Entry 7L8W (electron microscopy, 4.10 A resolution (low resolution: residue-level contacts below are approximate; hydrogen-bond / salt-bridge calls are withheld)); this record covers chains A and L of the 8 polymer chains in the assembly.

== Chain A ==
Molecule: BG505 SOSIP.v5.2 N241/N289 - gp120
From: Human immunodeficiency virus 1
Sequence (503 residues; each row starts with the number of its first residue; note: 14 numbers in that range are skipped by the numbering (no residue carries them; nothing is unmodelled there); a row labelled like 185A-185K holds insertion residues (185A, then the next letters in order); numbers below 1 keep their minus sign (Met-1 is residue -1)):
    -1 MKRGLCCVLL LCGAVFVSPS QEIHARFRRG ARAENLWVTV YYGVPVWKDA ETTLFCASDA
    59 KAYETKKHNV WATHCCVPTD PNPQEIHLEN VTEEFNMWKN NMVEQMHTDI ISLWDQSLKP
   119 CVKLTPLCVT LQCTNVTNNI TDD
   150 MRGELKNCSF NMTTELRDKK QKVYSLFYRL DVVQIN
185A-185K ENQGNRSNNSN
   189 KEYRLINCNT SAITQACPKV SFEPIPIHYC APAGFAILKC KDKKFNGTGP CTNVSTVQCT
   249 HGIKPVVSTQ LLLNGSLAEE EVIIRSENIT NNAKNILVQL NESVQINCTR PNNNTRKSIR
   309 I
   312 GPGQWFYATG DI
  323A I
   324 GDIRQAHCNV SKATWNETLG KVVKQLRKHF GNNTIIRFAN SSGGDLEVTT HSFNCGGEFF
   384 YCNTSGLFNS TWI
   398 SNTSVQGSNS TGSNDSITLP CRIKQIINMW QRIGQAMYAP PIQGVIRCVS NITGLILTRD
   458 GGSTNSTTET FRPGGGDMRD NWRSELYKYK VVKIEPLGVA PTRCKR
Disordered / not traced: -1 to 32, 185A-185K, 398-412, 458-460
Disulfide bonds: Cys54-Cys73, Cys119-Cys205, Cys126-Cys196, Cys131-Cys157, Cys218-Cys247, Cys228-Cys239, Cys296-Cys331, Cys378-Cys445, Cys385-Cys418
Covalently attached groups: N-acetylglucosamine (NAG) linked to Asn88, Asn133, Asn137, Asn156, Asn160, Asn197, Asn234, Asn241, Asn262, Asn276, Asn289, Asn295, Asn301, Asn332, Asn339, Asn363, Asn386, Asn392, Asn448
What the authors report for this chain:
  - post-translational modification sites: Asn262
  - conformationally variable residues (order/disorder transition): Ala58 to Thr71

== Chain L ==
Molecule: Rh.33311 pAbC-3 - Light Chain
From: Macaca mulatta
Sequence (103 residues; numbered 4 to 106; the number before each row is that of its first residue; X marks 103 residues of unknown identity (built as UNK)):
     4 XXXXXXXXXX XXXXXXXXXX XXXXXXXXXX XXXXXXXXXX XXXXXXXXXX XXXXXXXXXX
    64 XXXXXXXXXX XXXXXXXXXX XXXXXXXXXX XXXXXXXXXX XXX

== Chain A / chain L interface ==
Interface residues of chain A (facing chain L), 4 residues: Ala58, Lys59, Tyr61, Lys64

== In short ==
No residue of chain A is in contact with chain L. N-acetylglucosamine is covalently linked to Asn88(A),
Asn133(A), Asn137(A), Asn156(A), Asn160(A) and Asn197(A) and 13 more. From the paper: a modification site at
Asn262(A); conformational variability at Ala58(A).
Chain A is BG505 SOSIP.v5.2 N241/N289 - gp120 (Human immunodeficiency virus 1) and chain L is Rh.33311 pAbC-3
- Light Chain (Macaca mulatta); the structure, BG505 SOSIP.v5.2 N241/N289 in complex with the polyclonal Fab
pAbC-3 from animal Rh.33311 (Wk26 time point), was determined by electron microscopy together with 7L7T, 7L7U,
7L85, 7L86, 7L87, 7L88 and 15 further entries from the same study.
